Entry 7UGO (electron microscopy, 4.10 A resolution (low resolution: residue-level contacts below are approximate; hydrogen-bond / salt-bridge calls are withheld)); this record covers chains M and P of the 18 polymer chains in the assembly.

Chain M:
Protein: 10-1074 Fab heavy chain
Organism: Homo sapiens
Notes: antibody fragment or engineered binder
Sequence (133 residues; row label = number of the first residue in the row; a row labelled like 82A-82C holds insertion residues (82A, then the next letters in order)):
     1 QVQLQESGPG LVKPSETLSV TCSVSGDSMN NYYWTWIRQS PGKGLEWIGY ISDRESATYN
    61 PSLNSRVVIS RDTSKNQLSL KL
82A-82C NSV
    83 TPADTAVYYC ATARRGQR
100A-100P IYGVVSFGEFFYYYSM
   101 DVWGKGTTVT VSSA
Disulfides: Cys22-Cys92

Chain P:
Protein: 10-1074 Fab light chain
Organism: Homo sapiens
Notes: antibody fragment or engineered binder
Sequence (107 residues; numbered 8 to 108 plus 6 insertion-coded residues; the number before each row is that of its first residue; a row labelled like 66A-66C holds insertion residues (66A, then the next letters in order)):
     8 VRPLSVALGE TARISCGRQA LGSRAVQWYQ HRPGQAPILL IYNNQDRPSG IPERFSGTP
66A-66C DIN
    67 FGTRATLTIS GVEAGDEADY YCHMWDSRS
95A-95C GFS
    96 WSFGGATRLT VLG
Disulfides: Cys23-Cys88

Chain M / chain P interface:
Contacting residue pairs - 25 pairs, chain M then chain P:
  Gln39(M) - His38(P)
  Gly44(M) - Tyr87(P)
  Leu45(M) - Pro44(P)
  Leu45(M) - Tyr87(P)
  Leu45(M) - Phe98(P)
  Trp47(M) - Phe95B(P)
  Trp47(M) - Trp96(P)
  Trp47(M) - Phe98(P)
  Tyr59(M) - Trp96(P)
  Asn60(M) - Trp96(P)
  Arg100(M) - Arg31(P)
  Tyr100B(M) - Ser30(P)
  Tyr100B(M) - Ser93(P)
  Phe100K(M) - Trp91(P)
  Phe100K(M) - Asp92(P)
  Tyr100L(M) - Trp91(P)
  Tyr100M(M) - Gln34(P)
  Tyr100M(M) - Asn50(P)
  Tyr100M(M) - Trp91(P)
  Met100P(M) - Tyr36(P)
  Met100P(M) - Leu46(P)
  Asp101(M) - Leu46(P)
  Trp103(M) - Tyr36(P)
  Trp103(M) - Pro44(P)
  Gly104(M) - Ala43(P)
Also at the interface, not in a pair above, chain M (20 interface residues in all): Pro61, Tyr91, Arg96, Tyr100N, Ser100O
Also at the interface, not in a pair above, chain P (19 interface residues in all): Ala32, Gln42, Tyr49

Summary:
20 residues of chain M face 19 of chain P across their interface.
Chain M is 10-1074 Fab heavy chain and chain P is 10-1074 Fab light chain, both from Homo sapiens; the
structure, Cryo-EM structure of BG24 inferred germline Fabs with mature CDR3s and 10-1074 Fabs in complex with
..., was determined by electron microscopy, deposited together with 7UGM, 7UGP, 7UGQ and 7UGN.
